PDB entry 2JP9 | solution NMR | chains B and A of the 3 polymer chains in the assembly

Chain B:
Molecule: 17-nt DNA strand
Sequence (17 nucleotides; row label = number of the first residue in the row):
   124 CGCGGGGGCG TCTGCGC

Chain A:
Molecule: Wilms tumor 1
Organism: Homo sapiens
UniProt: Q4VXV4 (Q4VXV4_HUMAN); residues 2-119 here correspond to UniProt positions 174-291 (UniProt number = residue number + 172)
Sequence (119 residues; each row starts with the number of its first residue):
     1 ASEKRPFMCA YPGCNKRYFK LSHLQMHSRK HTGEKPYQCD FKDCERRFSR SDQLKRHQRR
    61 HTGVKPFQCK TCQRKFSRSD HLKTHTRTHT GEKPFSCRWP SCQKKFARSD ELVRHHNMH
Construct notes: expression tag (1)
Bound ions: Zn2+ site 1: Cys9, Cys14, His27, His31; Zn2+ site 2: Cys39, Cys44, His57, His61; Zn2+ site 3: Cys69, Cys72, His85, His89; Zn2+ site 4: Cys97, Cys102, His115, His119

Chain B / chain A interface:
Residue-residue contacts (36; chain B residue first):
  DG125(B) - Phe106(A)  phosphate contact
  DG125(B) - Glu111(A)  sugar contact
  DG125(B) - Arg114(A)  base contact
  DC126(B) - Thr88(A)  phosphate contact
  DC126(B) - Arg108(A)  base contact
  DC126(B) - Glu111(A)  base contact
  DC126(B) - Arg114(A)  base contact
  DG127(B) - Arg74(A)  phosphate contact
  DG127(B) - Phe76(A)  phosphate contact
  DG127(B) - His85(A)  phosphate contact
  DG127(B) - Arg108(A)  base contact
  DG128(B) - Arg74(A)  phosphate contact
  DG128(B) - Phe76(A)  phosphate contact
  DG128(B) - His81(A)  base contact
  DG128(B) - Arg108(A)  base contact
  DG129(B) - Arg60(A)  phosphate contact
  DG129(B) - Ser77(A)  phosphate contact
  DG129(B) - Arg78(A)  base contact
  DG129(B) - His81(A)  base contact
  DG130(B) - His57(A)  phosphate contact
  DG130(B) - Arg78(A)  base contact
  DG131(B) - Phe48(A)  phosphate contact
  DG131(B) - Arg56(A)  base contact
  DC132(B) - Ser49(A)  phosphate contact
  DC132(B) - Arg50(A)  base contact
  DC132(B) - Gln53(A)  base contact
  DC132(B) - Arg56(A)  base contact
  DG133(B) - Arg50(A)  base contact
  DT134(B) - Met26(A)  phosphate contact
  DT134(B) - Arg29(A)  base contact
  DT134(B) - Thr32(A)  base contact
  DT134(B) - Gly33(A)  base contact
  DT134(B) - Arg50(A)  base contact
  DC135(B) - Met26(A)  phosphate contact
  DT136(B) - Arg29(A)  base contact
  DG137(B) - Arg29(A)  base contact
Also at the interface, not in a pair above, chain B (14 interface residues in all): DC124
Also at the interface, not in a pair above, chain A (25 interface residues in all): Glu34, Arg47, Lys75

Summary:
Chain B and chain A form an interface of 14 and 25 residues respectively. Cys9(A), Cys14(A), His27(A) and
His31(A) form the Zn2+ site 1. The Zn2+ site 2 is built by Cys39(A), Cys44(A), His57(A) and His61(A).
Here chain B is a 17-nt DNA strand and chain A is Wilms tumor 1 (Homo sapiens). Entry 2JP9 (Structure of the
Wilms Tumor Suppressor Protein Zinc Finger Domain Bound to DNA) was determined by solution NMR (same
publication as 2JPA and 2PRT).
